6WQ2 - chains 1 and a of the 36 polymer chains in the assembly; structure by electron microscopy, 4.00 A resolution.

# Chain 1
Molecule: A-DNA
From: Sulfolobus islandicus filamentous virus
Sequence (225 nucleotides; each row starts with the number of its first residue):
     7 ATATATATAT ATATATATAT ATATATATAT ATATATATAT ATATATATAT ATATATATAT
    67 ATATATATAT ATATATATAT ATATATATAT ATATATATAT ATATATATAT ATATATATAT
   127 ATATATATAT ATATATATAT ATATATATAT ATATATATAT ATATATATAT ATATATATAT
   187 ATATATATAT ATATATATAT ATATATATAT ATATATATAT ATATA

# Chain a
Name: Structural protein MCP1
From: Sulfolobus islandicus filamentous virus
UniProtKB: Q914J4 (Y036_SIFVH); numbering as in UniProt (aligned over 1-204)
Amino-acid sequence (204 residues; numbered 1 to 204; the number before each row is that of its first residue):
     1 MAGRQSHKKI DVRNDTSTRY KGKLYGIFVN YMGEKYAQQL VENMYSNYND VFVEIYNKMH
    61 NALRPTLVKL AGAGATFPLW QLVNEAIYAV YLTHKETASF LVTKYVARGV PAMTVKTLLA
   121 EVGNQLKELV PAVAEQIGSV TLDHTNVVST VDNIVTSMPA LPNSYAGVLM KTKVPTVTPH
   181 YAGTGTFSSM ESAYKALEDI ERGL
Disordered / not traced: 1-2
Reported in the primary citation:
  - conformationally variable residues (order/disorder transition): Val122 to Ala132

# Chain 1 / chain a interface
Contacting residue pairs (34):
  DT86(1) - Lys95(a)  salt bridge to the phosphate
  DT86(1) - Pro162(a)  phosphate contact
  DT86(1) - Asn163(a)  hydrogen bond to the phosphate
  DT92(1) - Leu24(a)  sugar contact
  DT92(1) - Ile27(a)  phosphate contact
  DA93(1) - Tyr20(a)  sugar contact
  DA93(1) - Lys23(a)  phosphate contact
  DA93(1) - Ile27(a)  phosphate contact
  DT94(1) - Thr16(a)  hydrogen bond to the phosphate
  DT94(1) - Arg19(a)  salt bridge to the phosphate
  DT94(1) - Tyr48(a)  sugar contact
  DA95(1) - Ile10(a)  sugar contact
  DA95(1) - Asp11(a)  phosphate contact
  DA95(1) - Val12(a)  phosphate contact
  DA95(1) - Arg13(a)  salt bridge to the phosphate
  DA95(1) - Thr16(a)  hydrogen bond to the phosphate
  DA95(1) - Arg19(a)  salt bridge to the phosphate
  DA95(1) - Phe52(a)  sugar contact
  DT96(1) - Ile10(a)  phosphate contact
  DT96(1) - Asp11(a)  phosphate contact
  DT96(1) - Asn57(a)  phosphate contact
  DT96(1) - His60(a)  salt bridge to the phosphate
  DT96(1) - Arg64(a)  salt bridge to the phosphate
  DT96(1) - Phe77(a)  base contact
  DT96(1) - Trp80(a)  hydrogen bond to the phosphate
  DA97(1) - Ile10(a)  phosphate contact
  DA97(1) - Arg64(a)  salt bridge to the phosphate
  DA97(1) - Gly74(a)  sugar contact
  DA97(1) - Thr76(a)  sugar contact
  DA97(1) - Trp80(a)  sugar contact
  DT98(1) - Gly74(a)  phosphate contact
  DT100(1) - Arg4(a)  hydrogen bond to the phosphate
  DA101(1) - Gly3(a)  phosphate contact
  DA197(1) - Tyr181(a)  hydrogen bond to the phosphate
Interface residues without a listed pair, chain 1 (13 interface residues in all): DA85, DT102
Interface residues without a listed pair, chain a (28 interface residues in all): Gln5, Leu161, Ser164

# Summary
The interface between chain 1 and chain a involves 13 residues on one side and 28 on the other; the contacts
include 6 hydrogen bonds and 7 salt bridges. Among the polar pairs are DT86(1)-Asn163(a), DT94(1)-Thr16(a) and
DA95(1)-Thr16(a). From the paper: conformational variability at Val122(a).
Here chain 1 is A-DNA and chain a is Structural protein MCP1, both from Sulfolobus islandicus filamentous
virus. Entry 6WQ2 (Cryo-EM of the S. islandicus filamentous virus, SIFV) was determined by electron
microscopy, deposited together with 6WQ0.
